Entry 5JHL (X-ray diffraction, 3.00 A resolution); this record covers chains A and H of the 3 polymer chains in the assembly.

== Chain A ==
Name: envelope protein
Organism: Zika virus
Sequence (416 residues; row label = number of the first residue in the row; numbering starts at 0):
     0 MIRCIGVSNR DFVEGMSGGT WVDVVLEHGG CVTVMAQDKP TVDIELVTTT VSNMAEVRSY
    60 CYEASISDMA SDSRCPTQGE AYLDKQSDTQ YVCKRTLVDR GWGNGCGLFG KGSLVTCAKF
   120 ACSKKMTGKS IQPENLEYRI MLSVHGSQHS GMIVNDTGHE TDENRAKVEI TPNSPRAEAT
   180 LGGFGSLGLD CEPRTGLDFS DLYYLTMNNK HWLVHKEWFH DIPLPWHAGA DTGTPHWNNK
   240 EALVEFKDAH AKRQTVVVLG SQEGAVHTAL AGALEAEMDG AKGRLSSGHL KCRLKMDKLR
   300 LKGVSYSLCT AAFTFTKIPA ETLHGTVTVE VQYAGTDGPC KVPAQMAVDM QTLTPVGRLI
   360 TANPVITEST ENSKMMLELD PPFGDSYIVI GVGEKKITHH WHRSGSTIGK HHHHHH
Disordered / not traced: 0, 145-162, 404-415
Disulfide bonds: Cys3-Cys30, Cys60-Cys121, Cys74-Cys105, Cys92-Cys116, Cys190-Cys291, Cys308-Cys339

== Chain H ==
Name: Antibody Heavy chain
Organism: Mus musculus
Notes: antibody fragment or engineered binder
Sequence (231 residues; row label = number of the first residue in the row):
     1 ASVLSEVQLQ QSGPELVKPG ASVKLSCKTS ENTFTEYTMH WVKQSHGKSL EWIGGIDPNN
    61 GGTNYNQKFK GKATLTVDKS SNTAYMELRS LTSEDSAVYY CGRRDYYALD YWGQGTSVTV
   121 ASAKTTPPSV YPLAPGSAAQ TNSMVTLGCL VKGYFPEPVT VTWNSGSLSS GVHTFPAVLQ
   181 SDLYTLSSSV TVPSSTWPSE TVTCNVAHPA SSTKVDKKIV PRDCGHHHHH H
Disordered / not traced: 1-6, 223-231
Disulfide bonds: Cys27-Cys101, Cys149-Cys204

== How chain A and chain H interact ==
Residue-residue contacts - 15 pairs, chain A then chain H:
  Thr76(A) - Asn60(H)  hydrogen bond (backbone-side chain)
  Thr76(A) - Gly62(H)
  Gln77(A) - Asn60(H)  hydrogen bond
  Trp101(A) - His40(H)
  Trp101(A) - Arg104(H)  hydrogen bond (backbone-side chain)
  Trp101(A) - Ala108(H)  hydrophobic
  Trp101(A) - Leu109(H)  hydrophobic
  Gly104(A) - Arg104(H)
  Cys105(A) - Arg104(H)
  Gly106(A) - Thr38(H)
  Gly106(A) - His40(H)  hydrogen bond (backbone-side chain)
  Gly106(A) - Arg104(H)
  Leu107(A) - Ile56(H)
  Leu107(A) - Gly62(H)
  Phe108(A) - Asn64(H)  hydrogen bond (backbone-side chain)
Also at the interface, not in a pair above, chain H (13 interface residues in all): Gly55, Asp57, Thr63, Tyr107

== Overview ==
Chain A and chain H form an interface of 8 and 13 residues respectively; the contacts include 5 hydrogen
bonds. Polar contacts include Thr76(A)-Asn60(H), Gln77(A)-Asn60(H) and Trp101(A)-Arg104(H).
Here chain A is envelope protein (Zika virus) and chain H is Antibody Heavy chain (Mus musculus). Entry 5JHL
(Crystal structure of zika virus envelope protein in complex with a flavivirus broadly-protective antibody)
was determined by X-ray diffraction together with 5JHM from the same study.
